8D01 - chains H and A of the 4 polymer chains in the assembly; structure by X-ray diffraction, 2.46 A resolution.

Chain H:
Protein: 21N13 Fab heavy chain
From: Macaca mulatta
Notes: antibody fragment or engineered binder
Chain sequence (225 residues; numbered 1 to 215 plus 16 insertion-coded residues; 6 numbers in that range are skipped by the numbering (no residue carries them; nothing is unmodelled there); the number before each row is that of its first residue; a row labelled like 35A-35B holds insertion residues (35A, then the next letters in order)):
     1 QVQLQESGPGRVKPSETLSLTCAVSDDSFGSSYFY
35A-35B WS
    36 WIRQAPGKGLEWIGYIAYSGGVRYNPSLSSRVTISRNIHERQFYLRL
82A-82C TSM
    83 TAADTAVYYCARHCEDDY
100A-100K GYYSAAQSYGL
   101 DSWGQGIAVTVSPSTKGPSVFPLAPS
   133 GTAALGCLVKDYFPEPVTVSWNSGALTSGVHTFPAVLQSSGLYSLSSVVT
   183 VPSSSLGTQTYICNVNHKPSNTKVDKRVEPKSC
Not modelled in the structure: 214-215
Cystine bridges: Cys22-Cys92, Cys139-Cys195

Chain A:
Protein: 21N13 Fab heavy chain
From: Macaca mulatta
Notes: antibody fragment or engineered binder
Chain sequence (225 residues; row label = number of the first residue in the row; note: 10 numbers in that range are skipped by the numbering (no residue carries them; nothing is unmodelled there); a row labelled like 35A-35B holds insertion residues (35A, then the next letters in order)):
     1 QVQLQESGPGRVKPSETLSLTCAVSDDSFGSSYFY
35A-35B WS
    36 WIRQAPGKGLEWIGYIAYSGGVRYNPSLSSRVTISRNIHERQFYLRL
82A-82C TSM
    83 TAADTAVYYCARHC
96A-96K EDDYGYYSAAQ
100H-100K SYGL
   101 DSWGQGIAVTVSPSTKGPSVFPLAP
   132 SGTAALGCLVKDYFPEPVTVSWNSGALTSGVHTFPAVLQSSGLYSLSSVV
   182 TVPSSSLGTQTYICNVNHKPSNTKVDKRVEPKSC
Not modelled in the structure: 1, 26-32, 96A-96K
Cystine bridges: Cys22-Cys92, Cys139-Cys195

Chain H / chain A interface:
Pairs across the interface (18; chain H residue first):
  Ser7(H) - Glu16(A)
  Glu16(H) - Ser7(A)
  Thr17(H) - Gln77(A)  hydrogen bond
  Ser19(H) - Ser19(A)  hydrogen bond
  Ser19(H) - Arg81(A)  hydrogen bond
  Thr21(H) - Thr17(A)
  Ser70(H) - Arg81(A)  hydrogen bond
  Glu75(H) - Ser65(A)
  Glu75(H) - Thr82A(A)
  Gln77(H) - Thr17(A)  hydrogen bond
  Tyr79(H) - Arg81(A)
  Tyr79(H) - Thr82A(A)
  Arg81(H) - Ser19(A)  hydrogen bond
  Arg81(H) - Ser70(A)  hydrogen bond
  Arg81(H) - Tyr79(A)
  Arg81(H) - Arg81(A)
  Thr82A(H) - Glu75(A)
  Ser82B(H) - Glu75(A)
Other interface residues (no listed pair), chain H (17 interface residues in all): Pro9, Arg11, Asn72, Ala108, Ser171
Other interface residues (no listed pair), chain A (19 interface residues in all): Gln5, Pro9, Arg11, Thr21, Thr68, Asn72, Leu169, Ser171

Summary:
17 residues of chain H face 19 of chain A across their interface, with 7 hydrogen bonds. Among the polar pairs
are Thr17(H)-Gln77(A), Ser19(H)-Ser19(A) and Ser19(H)-Arg81(A).
Chain H and chain A are both 21N13 Fab heavy chain (Macaca mulatta); the structure, The domain-swaped dimer of
the HIV-1 CD4bs targeting antibody 21N13, was determined by X-ray diffraction together with 8SW3 and 8D0Y from
the same study.
